6NGG - chain A; structure by X-ray diffraction, 1.95 A resolution.

== Chain A ==
Protein: CD160 antigen
Source organism: Homo sapiens
Reference sequence: O95971 (BY55_HUMAN); numbering as in UniProt (aligned over 27-144)
Sequence (119 residues; row label = number of the first residue in the row):
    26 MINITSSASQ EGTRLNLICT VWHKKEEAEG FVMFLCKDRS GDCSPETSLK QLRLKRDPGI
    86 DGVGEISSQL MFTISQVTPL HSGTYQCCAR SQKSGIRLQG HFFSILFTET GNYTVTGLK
Unresolved in the structure: 134-135, 144
Sequence notes: initiating methionine (26); engineered mutation Met58 (Val in O95971)
Cystine bridges: Cys44-Cys112, Cys61-Cys68
From the paper describing this entry:
  - mutagenesis - V58M, C113S: unchanged stability
  - mutagenesis - T103M, K144DEL: abolished stability
  - post-translational modification sites: Asn28, Asn137 (proposed by the authors, not directly observed)
  - mutagenesis - N28A, K50A, V102F, L123A, Q124A, N137A: unchanged binding to HVEM
  - mutagenesis - D63A, D67A, D67R, E71A, C113A, R115A, R115N, K118A, I121A, I121N, R122L, R122W, Q124W, H126A: decreased binding to HVEM
  - mutagenesis - E52R: decreased binding to CD160

== Overview ==
The paper reports that D63A, D67A and D67R, among others, reduce binding to HVEM; modification sites Asn28 and
Asn137; 25 substitutions were tested in all.
Chain A is CD160 antigen (Homo sapiens); the structure, Crystal structure of human CD160 V58M mutant, was
determined by X-ray diffraction together with 6NG3 and 6NG9 from the same study.
